4GJJ - chains C and D of the 4 polymer chains in the assembly; structure by X-ray diffraction, 2.38 A resolution.

== Chain C (and D) ==
Molecule: L-rhamnose isomerase
From: Pseudomonas stutzeri
Notes: EC 5.3.1.14; fragment: TIM barrel; chain D of this document is another copy of the same molecule, construct and numbering; everything in this record applies to it too
UniProtKB: Q75WH8 (Q75WH8_PSEST); numbering as in UniProt (aligned over 1-430)
Amino-acid sequence (438 residues; row label = number of the first residue in the row):
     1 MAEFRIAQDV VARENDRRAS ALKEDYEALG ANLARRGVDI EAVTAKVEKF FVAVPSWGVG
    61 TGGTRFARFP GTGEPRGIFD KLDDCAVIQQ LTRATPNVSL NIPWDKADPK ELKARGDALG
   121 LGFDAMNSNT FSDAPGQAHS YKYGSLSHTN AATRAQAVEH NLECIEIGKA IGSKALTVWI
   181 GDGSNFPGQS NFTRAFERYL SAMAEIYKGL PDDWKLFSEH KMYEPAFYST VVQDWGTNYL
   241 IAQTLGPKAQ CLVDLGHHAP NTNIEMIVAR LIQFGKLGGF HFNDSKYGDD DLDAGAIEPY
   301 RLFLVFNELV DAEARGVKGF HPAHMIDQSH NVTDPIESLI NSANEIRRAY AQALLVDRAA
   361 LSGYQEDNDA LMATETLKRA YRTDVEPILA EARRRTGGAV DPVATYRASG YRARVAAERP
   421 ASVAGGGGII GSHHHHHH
Disordered / not traced: 1-2, 432-438 (chain D: 1-2, 422-438)
Construct notes: engineered mutation Asn101 (His in Q75WH8), Asn150 (Asp in Q75WH8); expression tag (431-438)
Ion coordination: Mn2+ site 1: Glu219, Asp254, His281, Asp327 (together with D-allose); Mn2+ site 2: His257, Asp289 (together with D-allose); Mn2+ site 3: Glu298 (shared with 1 residue of chain B)
Small-molecule neighbours: D-allose (AOS): Trp57, Asn101, Trp104, Phe131, Trp179, Glu219, Lys221, Asp254, His257, His281, Asp289, Asp327
What the authors report for this chain:
  - binding site for alpha-D-allopyranose: Phe66, Trp179
  - mutagenesis - H101N: decreased catalytic activity

== How chain C and chain D interact ==
Residue-residue contacts (87; chain C residue first):
  Gly63(C) - Arg65(D)
  Thr64(C) - Pro225(D)
  Arg65(C) - Gly63(D)
  Arg65(C) - Glu224(D)  salt bridge
  Arg65(C) - Asp289(D)  salt bridge
  Arg65(C) - Asp291(D)  salt bridge
  Phe66(C) - Ser132(D)
  Phe66(C) - Trp179(D)  hydrophobic
  Phe66(C) - Lys221(D)
  Phe66(C) - Glu224(D)
  Phe66(C) - Pro225(D)
  Ala67(C) - Phe131(D)
  Ala67(C) - Ser132(D)
  Phe69(C) - Phe131(D)
  Phe69(C) - Asp133(D)
  Phe69(C) - Ser140(D)
  Phe69(C) - Lys142(D)  hydrogen bond (backbone-side chain)
  Phe131(C) - Phe66(D)
  Phe131(C) - Ala67(D)
  Phe131(C) - Phe69(D)
  Ser132(C) - Phe66(D)
  Ser132(C) - Ala67(D)
  Asp133(C) - Phe69(D)
  Ser140(C) - Phe69(D)
  Tyr141(C) - Phe69(D)
  Lys142(C) - Phe69(D)  hydrogen bond (side chain-backbone)
  Lys142(C) - Pro70(D)
  Lys142(C) - Gly71(D)
  Lys142(C) - Asn331(D)
  Tyr143(C) - Val332(D)
  Trp179(C) - Phe66(D)  hydrophobic
  Asn185(C) - Leu292(D)
  Asn185(C) - Asn331(D)
  Phe186(C) - Asp293(D)
  Phe186(C) - Ala296(D)  hydrophobic
  Phe186(C) - Val332(D)  hydrophobic
  Phe186(C) - Thr333(D)
  Pro187(C) - Ala296(D)
  Pro187(C) - Ile297(D)
  Lys221(C) - Phe66(D)
  Met222(C) - Tyr287(D)  hydrophobic
  Tyr223(C) - Tyr223(D)
  Tyr223(C) - Tyr287(D)  hydrophobic
  Glu224(C) - Arg65(D)  salt bridge
  Glu224(C) - Phe66(D)
  Pro225(C) - Thr64(D)
  Pro225(C) - Phe66(D)
  Phe227(C) - Thr64(D)
  Phe227(C) - Lys286(D)
  Phe227(C) - Tyr287(D)
  Phe227(C) - Asp290(D)
  Phe227(C) - Leu292(D)
  Tyr228(C) - Lys286(D)
  Tyr228(C) - Tyr287(D)  hydrogen bond (backbone-side chain)
  Lys286(C) - Phe227(D)
  Lys286(C) - Tyr228(D)
  Tyr287(C) - Met222(D)  hydrophobic
  Tyr287(C) - Tyr223(D)  hydrophobic
  Tyr287(C) - Phe227(D)
  Tyr287(C) - Tyr228(D)  hydrogen bond (side chain-backbone)
  Asp289(C) - Arg65(D)  salt bridge
  Asp290(C) - Phe227(D)
  Asp291(C) - Arg65(D)  salt bridge
  Leu292(C) - Asn185(D)
  Leu292(C) - Phe227(D)
  Asp293(C) - Phe186(D)
  Ala296(C) - Pro187(D)
  Ile297(C) - Pro187(D)
  Asn331(C) - Lys142(D)
  Val332(C) - Lys142(D)
  Val332(C) - Tyr143(D)
  Val332(C) - Asn185(D)
  Val332(C) - Phe186(D)  hydrophobic
  Thr333(C) - Phe186(D)
  Ala424(C) - Asp133(D)
  Gly427(C) - Thr64(D)
  Gly428(C) - Gly62(D)
  Gly428(C) - Gly63(D)  hydrogen bond (backbone-backbone)
  Gly428(C) - Thr64(D)
  Gly428(C) - Arg68(D)
  Ile429(C) - Gly62(D)
  Ile429(C) - Gly63(D)
  Ile429(C) - Trp104(D)  hydrophobic
  Ile430(C) - Trp57(D)
  Ile430(C) - Arg68(D)
  Ile430(C) - Trp104(D)  hydrophobic
  Gly431(C) - Arg68(D)
Other interface residues (no listed pair), chain C (49 interface residues in all): Pro70, Gly71, Gln189, Ser229, Pro260, Gly288, Ser329
Other interface residues (no listed pair), chain D (47 interface residues in all): Thr61, Tyr141, Gln189, Ser229, Pro260, Ser329

== Summary ==
The interface between chain C and chain D involves 49 residues on one side and 47 on the other; the contacts
include 5 hydrogen bonds and 6 salt bridges. Polar contacts include Arg65(C)-Glu224(D), Arg65(C)-Asp289(D) and
Arg65(C)-Asp291(D). From the paper: a binding site for alpha-D-allopyranose at Phe66(C) and Trp179(C); H101N
of chain C reduces catalytic activity.
Both chains are L-rhamnose isomerase (Pseudomonas stutzeri). Entry 4GJJ (Crystal structure of Pseudomonas
stutzeri L-rhamnose isomerase mutant H101N in complex with D-allopyranose) was determined by X-ray
diffraction, deposited together with 4GJI.
